PDB entry 3O7Q | X-ray diffraction, 3.14 A resolution | chain A

== Chain A ==
Name: L-fucose-proton symporter
From: Escherichia coli
UniProtKB: P11551 (FUCP_ECOLI); residue numbers follow UniProt; this construct covers 1-438
Amino-acid sequence (438 residues; numbered 1 to 438; the number before each row is that of its first residue):
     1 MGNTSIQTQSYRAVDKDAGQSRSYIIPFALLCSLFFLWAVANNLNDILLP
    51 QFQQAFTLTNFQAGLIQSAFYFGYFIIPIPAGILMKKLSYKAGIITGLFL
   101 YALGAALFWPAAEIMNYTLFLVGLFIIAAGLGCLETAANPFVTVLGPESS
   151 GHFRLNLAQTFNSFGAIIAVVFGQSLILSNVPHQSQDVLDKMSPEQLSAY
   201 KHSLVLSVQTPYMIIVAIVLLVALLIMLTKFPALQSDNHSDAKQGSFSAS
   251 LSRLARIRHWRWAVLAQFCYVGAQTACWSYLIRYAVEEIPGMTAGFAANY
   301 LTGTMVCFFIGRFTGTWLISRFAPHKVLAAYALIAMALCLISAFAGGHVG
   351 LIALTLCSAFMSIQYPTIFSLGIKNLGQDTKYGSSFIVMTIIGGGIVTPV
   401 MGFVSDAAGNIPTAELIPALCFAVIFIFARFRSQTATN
Disordered / not traced: 1-21, 436-438
Swiss-Prot annotation at these positions:
  - site (Important for activity): Asp-46, Glu-135

== Summary ==
Chain A is L-fucose-proton symporter (Escherichia coli); the structure, Crystal structure of a Major
Facilitator Superfamily (MFS) transporter, FucP, in the outward conformation, was determined by X-ray
diffraction, deposited together with 3O7P.
